PDB entry 2DVN | X-ray diffraction, 1.60 A resolution | chains A and B

# Chain A (and B)
Name: Hypothetical protein PH1917
From: Pyrococcus horikoshii
Notes: chain B of this document is another copy of the same molecule, construct and numbering; everything in this record applies to it too
UniProt: O59580 (O59580_PYRHO); residues 1-186 here = UniProt positions 1-186
Sequence (186 residues; each row starts with the number of its first residue):
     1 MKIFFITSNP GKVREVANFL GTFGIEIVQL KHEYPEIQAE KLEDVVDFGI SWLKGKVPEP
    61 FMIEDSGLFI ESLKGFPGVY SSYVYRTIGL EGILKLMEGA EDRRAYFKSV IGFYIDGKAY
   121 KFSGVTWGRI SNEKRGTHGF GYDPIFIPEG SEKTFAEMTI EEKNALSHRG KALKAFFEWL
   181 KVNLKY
Ligand contacts: inosinic acid (IMP): Lys12, Glu15, Glu36, Glu64, Asp65, Ser66, Gly67, Val79, Ser81, Ser82, Tyr85, Phe107, Phe140, Gly141, Tyr142, Asp143, Lys163, His168, Arg169
Swiss-Prot annotation at these positions:
  - active site: Asp65 (Proton acceptor)
  - binding site (substrate): Thr7 to Lys12, Ser66, Phe140 to Asp143, Lys163, His168, Arg169
  - binding site (Mg(2+)): Glu36, Asp65

# Chain A / chain B interface
Pairs across the interface (26):
  Lys2(A) with Tyr106(B), hydrogen bond
  Phe4(A) with Tyr106(B), hydrophobic; Trp127(B), hydrophobic
  Arg14(A) with Trp179(B)
  Gly24(A) with Lys41(B), hydrogen bond (backbone-side chain)
  Ile25(A) with Lys41(B)
  Glu26(A) with Lys41(B); Glu43(B); Lys108(B), salt bridge
  Ile27(A) with Lys108(B), hydrogen bond (backbone-side chain)
  Val28(A) with Tyr106(B); Trp127(B), hydrophobic
  Gln29(A) with Ser123(B), hydrogen bond; Val125(B); Trp127(B), hydrogen bond (backbone-side chain)
  Leu30(A) with Trp127(B)
  Lys31(A) with Glu149(B)
  Lys56(A) with Arg104(B), hydrogen bond (backbone-side chain)
  Val57(A) with Arg104(B)
  Pro58(A) with Glu71(B); Arg104(B); Trp127(B), hydrophobic
  Thr137(A) with Val182(B)
  His138(A) with Val182(B); Asn183(B)
  Glu161(A) with Lys118(B), salt bridge
Interface residues without a listed pair, chain B (16 interface residues in all): Phe122, Gly124

# Summary
17 residues of chain A and 16 residues of chain B are in contact, with 6 hydrogen bonds and 2 salt bridges.
Polar contacts include Glu26(A)-Lys108(B), Glu161(A)-Lys118(B) and Lys2(A)-Tyr106(B). Ligands of chain A:
inosinic acid.
Chain A and chain B are both Hypothetical protein PH1917 (Pyrococcus horikoshii); the structure, Structure of
PH1917 protein with the complex of IMP from Pyrococcus horikoshii, was determined by X-ray diffraction,
deposited together with 2ZTI, 2DVO, 2DVP and 1V7R.
